7OBA - chains A and H of the 14 polymer chains in the assembly; structure by electron microscopy, 3.10 A resolution.

== Chain A ==
Molecule: DNA-directed RNA polymerase I subunit RPA1
From: Homo sapiens
Notes: EC 2.7.7.6
Reference sequence: O95602 (RPA1_HUMAN); numbering as in UniProt (aligned over 1-1720)
Sequence (1720 residues; each row starts with the number of its first residue):
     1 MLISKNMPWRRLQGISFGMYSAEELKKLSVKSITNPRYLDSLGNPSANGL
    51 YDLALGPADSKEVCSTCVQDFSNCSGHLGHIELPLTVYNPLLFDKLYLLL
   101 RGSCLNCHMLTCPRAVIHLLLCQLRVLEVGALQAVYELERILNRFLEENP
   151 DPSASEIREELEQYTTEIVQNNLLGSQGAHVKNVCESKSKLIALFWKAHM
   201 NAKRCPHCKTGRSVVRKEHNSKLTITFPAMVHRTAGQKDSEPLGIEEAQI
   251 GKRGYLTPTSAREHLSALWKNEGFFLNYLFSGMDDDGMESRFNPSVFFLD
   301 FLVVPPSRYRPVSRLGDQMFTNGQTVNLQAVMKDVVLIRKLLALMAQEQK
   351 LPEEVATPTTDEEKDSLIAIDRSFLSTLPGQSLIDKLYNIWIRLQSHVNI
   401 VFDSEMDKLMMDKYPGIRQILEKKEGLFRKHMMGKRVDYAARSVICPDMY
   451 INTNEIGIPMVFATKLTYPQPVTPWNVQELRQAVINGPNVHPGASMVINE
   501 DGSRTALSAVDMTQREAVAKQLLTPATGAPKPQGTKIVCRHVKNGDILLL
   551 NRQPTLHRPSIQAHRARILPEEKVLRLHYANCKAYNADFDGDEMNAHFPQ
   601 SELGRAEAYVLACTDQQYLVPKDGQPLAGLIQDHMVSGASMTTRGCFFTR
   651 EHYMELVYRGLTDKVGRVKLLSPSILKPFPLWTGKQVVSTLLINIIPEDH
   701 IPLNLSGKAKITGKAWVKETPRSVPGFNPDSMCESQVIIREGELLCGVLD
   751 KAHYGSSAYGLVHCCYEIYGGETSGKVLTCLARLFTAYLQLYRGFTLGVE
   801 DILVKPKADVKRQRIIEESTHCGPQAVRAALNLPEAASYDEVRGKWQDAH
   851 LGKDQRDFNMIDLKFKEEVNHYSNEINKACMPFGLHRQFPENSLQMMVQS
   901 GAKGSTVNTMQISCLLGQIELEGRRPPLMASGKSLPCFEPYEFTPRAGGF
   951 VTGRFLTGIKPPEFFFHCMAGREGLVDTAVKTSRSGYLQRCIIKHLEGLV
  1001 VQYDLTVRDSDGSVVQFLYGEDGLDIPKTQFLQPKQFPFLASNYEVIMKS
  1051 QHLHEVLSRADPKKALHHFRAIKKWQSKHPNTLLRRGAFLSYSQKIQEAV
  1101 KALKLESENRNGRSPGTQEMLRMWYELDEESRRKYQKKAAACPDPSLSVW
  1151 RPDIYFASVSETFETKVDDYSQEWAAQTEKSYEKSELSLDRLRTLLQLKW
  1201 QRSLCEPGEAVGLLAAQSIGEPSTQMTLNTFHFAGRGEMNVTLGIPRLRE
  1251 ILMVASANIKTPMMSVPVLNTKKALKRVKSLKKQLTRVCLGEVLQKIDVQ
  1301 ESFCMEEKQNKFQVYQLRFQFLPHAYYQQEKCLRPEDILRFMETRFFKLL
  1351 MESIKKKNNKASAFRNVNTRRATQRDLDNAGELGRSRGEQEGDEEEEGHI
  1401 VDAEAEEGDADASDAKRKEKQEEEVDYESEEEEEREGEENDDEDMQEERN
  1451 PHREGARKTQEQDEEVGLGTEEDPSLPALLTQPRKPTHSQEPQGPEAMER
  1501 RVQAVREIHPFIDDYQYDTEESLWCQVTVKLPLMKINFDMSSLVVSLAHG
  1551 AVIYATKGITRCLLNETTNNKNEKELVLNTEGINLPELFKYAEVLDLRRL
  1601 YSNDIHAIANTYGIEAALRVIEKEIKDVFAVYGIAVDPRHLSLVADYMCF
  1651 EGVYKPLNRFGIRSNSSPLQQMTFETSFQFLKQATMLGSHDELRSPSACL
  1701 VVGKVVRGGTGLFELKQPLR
Not modelled in the structure: 1-4, 230-253, 313-321, 355-373, 982-984, 1230-1238, 1361-1364, 1376-1500, 1720
Curated features (UniProtKB/Swiss-Prot):
  - region: D403 to G416 (Rudder)
  - binding site (Zn(2+)): C64, C67, C74, H77, C104, C107, C205, C208
  - binding site (DNA): K424, R429, R436, R1249
  - binding site (RNA): R552, D592
  - binding site (Mg(2+)): D588, D590, D592
  - site (NTP recognition and base pairing): P554, G798
  - modified residue (Phosphoserine): S240, S1386
  - natural variant: D59 (D59V: In AFDCIN; uncertain significance), R393 (R393H: In AFDCIN; uncertain significance), R481 (R481K: In AFDCIN; uncertain significance), M496 (M496I: In AFDCIN), E593 (E593Q: In AFDCIN), T642 (T642N: In HLD27), S934 (S934L: In HLD27; uncertain significance), V1241 (V1241I: In AFDCIN), Q1284 to R1720 (deletion: In AFDCIN; uncertain significance), V1299 (V1299F: In AFDCIN; uncertain significance), E1330 (deletion: In AFDCIN), C1562 (C1562F: In AFDCIN), 2 further natural variant entries in UniProt
Ion coordination: Zn2+ site 1: C64, C67, C74, H77; Zn2+ site 2: C104, C107, C205

== Chain H ==
Molecule: DNA-directed RNA polymerases I, II, and III subunit RPABC3
From: Homo sapiens
Reference sequence: P52434 (RPAB3_HUMAN); residues 1-150 here = UniProt positions 1-150
Sequence (150 residues; each row starts with the number of its first residue):
     1 MAGILFEDIFDVKDIDPEGKKFDRVSRLHCESESFKMDLILDVNIQIYPV
    51 DLGDKFRLVIASTLYEDGTLDDGEYNPTDDRPSRADQFEYVMYGKVYRIE
   101 GDETSTEAATRLSAYVSYGGLLMRLQGDANNLHGFEVDSRVYLLMKKLAF
Not modelled in the structure: 1
Curated features (UniProtKB/Swiss-Prot):
  - region: D16 to I40 (Non-specific ssDNA binding)
  - modified residue: A2 (N-acetylalanine)

== Chain A / chain H interface ==
Contacting residue pairs (90):
  R644(A) - V25(H)
  R644(A) - R27(H)
  R644(A) - D42(H)  salt bridge
  R644(A) - G120(H)  hydrogen bond (side chain-backbone)
  R644(A) - L122(H)
  G645(A) - D23(H)
  G645(A) - R24(H)  hydrogen bond (backbone-side chain)
  F647(A) - V25(H)  hydrophobic
  F647(A) - N44(H)
  F647(A) - L121(H)  hydrophobic
  R650(A) - P77(H)
  S672(A) - Y75(H)
  S672(A) - Y93(H)
  P673(A) - Y75(H)
  P673(A) - Y93(H)
  S674(A) - M92(H)
  S674(A) - Y93(H)  hydrogen bond (backbone-backbone)
  S674(A) - Y118(H)  hydrogen bond (side chain-backbone)
  S674(A) - G119(H)
  I675(A) - N44(H)
  I675(A) - Y90(H)
  I675(A) - V91(H)
  I675(A) - M92(H)  hydrophobic
  L676(A) - Y75(H)  hydrophobic
  L676(A) - V91(H)  hydrogen bond (backbone-backbone)
  K677(A) - D86(H)
  K677(A) - F88(H)  hydrogen bond (side chain-backbone)
  K677(A) - E89(H)  hydrogen bond (side chain-backbone)
  K677(A) - Y90(H)
  K677(A) - V91(H)  hydrogen bond (backbone-backbone)
  P678(A) - I47(H)  hydrophobic
  P678(A) - E89(H)
  F679(A) - I47(H)  hydrophobic
  P680(A) - Y75(H)
  L681(A) - N44(H)
  L681(A) - I47(H)  hydrophobic
  T683(A) - G119(H)
  K685(A) - G119(H)
  K685(A) - G120(H)
  G713(A) - K20(H)  hydrogen bond (backbone-side chain)
  W716(A) - K20(H)
  W716(A) - F22(H)  hydrophobic
  V717(A) - G19(H)
  K718(A) - G19(H)  hydrogen bond (backbone-backbone)
  E719(A) - G19(H)
  E719(A) - K21(H)  salt bridge
  P721(A) - P17(H)
  P721(A) - E18(H)
  R722(A) - D14(H)  salt bridge
  R722(A) - D16(H)
  R722(A) - P17(H)  hydrogen bond (backbone-backbone)
  V724(A) - P17(H)  hydrophobic
  V724(A) - H29(H)
  G726(A) - R124(H)  hydrogen bond (backbone-side chain)
  F727(A) - E18(H)
  F727(A) - R124(H)
  P729(A) - E18(H)
  S731(A) - R98(H)  hydrogen bond (backbone-side chain)
  M732(A) - R27(H)  hydrogen bond (backbone-side chain)
  M732(A) - I40(H)  hydrophobic
  M732(A) - L122(H)  hydrophobic
  M732(A) - M123(H)
  M732(A) - R124(H)
  C733(A) - K20(H)
  E734(A) - F22(H)
  E734(A) - G120(H)
  I738(A) - Y97(H)  hydrophobic
  I738(A) - R98(H)
  R740(A) - K95(H)
  R740(A) - Y97(H)  hydrogen bond (side chain-backbone)
  R740(A) - V137(H)
  R740(A) - D138(H)  salt bridge
  E741(A) - K95(H)
  E741(A) - D138(H)
  E743(A) - K95(H)
  E743(A) - R140(H)  salt bridge
  L745(A) - K95(H)
  L745(A) - Y97(H)  hydrophobic
  L745(A) - S117(H)  hydrogen bond (backbone-side chain)
  L745(A) - L122(H)
  C746(A) - L122(H)  hydrophobic
  K1180(A) - E103(H)
  K1180(A) - T106(H)
  K1180(A) - E107(H)
  Y1182(A) - I99(H)  hydrophobic
  Y1182(A) - E103(H)  hydrogen bond
  Y1182(A) - A108(H)  hydrogen bond (side chain-backbone)
  Y1182(A) - L112(H)  hydrophobic
  Y1182(A) - V137(H)
  E1183(A) - V137(H)
Interface residues without a listed pair, chain A (46 interface residues in all): T643, C646, W682, Q686, T720, Q736
Interface residues without a listed pair, chain H (52 interface residues in all): I15, G73, A109, Y115, Q126, Y142

== Overview ==
46 residues of chain A face 52 of chain H across their interface, with 18 hydrogen bonds and 5 salt bridges.
Among the polar pairs are R644(A)-D42(H), E719(A)-K21(H) and R722(A)-D14(H).
Chain A is DNA-directed RNA polymerase I subunit RPA1 and chain H is DNA-directed RNA polymerases I, II, and
III subunit RPABC3, both from Homo sapiens; the structure, Cryo-EM structure of human RNA Polymerase I in
complex with RRN3, was determined by electron microscopy (same publication as 7OB9 and 7OBB).
